1FWI - chains A and C of the 3 polymer chains in the assembly; structure by X-ray diffraction, 2.00 A resolution.

# Chain A
Protein: Urease
From: Klebsiella aerogenes
Notes: EC 3.5.1.5; engineered mutation(s): H(C 134)A
Reference sequence: P18316 (URE3_KLEAE); residue numbers follow UniProt; this construct covers 1-100
Sequence (100 residues; numbered 1 to 100; the number before each row is that of its first residue):
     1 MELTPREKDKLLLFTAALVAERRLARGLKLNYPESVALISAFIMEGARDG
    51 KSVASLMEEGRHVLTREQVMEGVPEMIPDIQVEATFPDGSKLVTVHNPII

# Chain C
Protein: Urease
From: Klebsiella aerogenes
Notes: EC 3.5.1.5
Reference sequence: P18314 (URE1_KLEAE); residue numbers follow UniProt; this construct covers 1-567
Sequence (567 residues; numbered 1 to 567; the number before each row is that of its first residue):
     1 MSNISRQAYADMFGPTVGDKVRLADTELWIEVEDDLTTYGEEVKFGGGKV
    51 IRDGMGQGQMLAADCVDLVLTNALIVDHWGIVKADIGVKDGRIFAIGKAG
   101 NPDIQPNVTIPIGAATEVIAAEGKIVTAGGIDTAIHWICPQQAEEALVSG
   151 VTTMVGGGTGPAAGTHATTCTPGPWYISRMLQAADSLPVNIGLLGKGNVS
   201 QPDALREQVAAGVIGLKIHEDWGATPAAIDCALTVADEMDIQVALHSDTL
   251 NESGFVEDTLAAIGGRTIHTFHTEGAGGGHAPDIITACAHPNILPSSTNP
   301 TLPYTLNTIDEHLDMLMVCHHLDPDIAEDVAFAESRIRRETIAAEDVLHD
   351 LGAFSLTSSDSQAMGRVGEVILRTWQVAHRMKVQRGALAEETGDNDNFRV
   401 KRYIAKYTINPALTHGIAHEVGSIEVGKLADLVVWSPAFFGVKPATVIKG
   451 GMIAIAPMGDINASIPTPQPVHYRPMFGALGSARHHCRLTFLSQAAAANG
   501 VAERLNLRSAIAVVKGCRTVQKADMVHNSLQPNITVDAQTYEVRVDGELI
   551 TSEPADVLPMAQRYFLF
Disordered / not traced: 1, 317-331
Modified positions: Lys217 (lysine nz-carboxylic acid; KCX)
Construct notes: engineered mutation Ala134 (His in P18314); modified residue (217)
Bound ions: Ni2+: Lys217, His246, His272
Curated features (UniProtKB/Swiss-Prot):
  - active site: His320 (Proton donor)
  - binding site (Ni(2+)): His136, Lys217, His246, His272, Asp360
  - binding site (substrate): His219
  - modified residue: Lys217 (N6-carboxylysine)
  - mutagenesis: His136 (H136A: Abrogates activity and reduces binding to nickel ions), Lys217 (K217A/C/E: Reduces activity 8000-fold and abrogates binding to nickel ions), His219 (H219A: Reduces activity 500-fold and increases KM 1000-fold. Resistant to inactivation by diethylpyrocarbonate and iodoacetamide; H219N/Q: Increases KM 100-fold; optimum pH is 6), Asp221 (D221A: Reduces activity 1000-fold and increases KM 10-fold; D221N: Reduces activity 50-fold), His246 (H246A: Abrogates activity and reduces binding to nickel ions), His312 (H312A: Enhances thermal stability above 50 degrees Celsius), Cys319 (C319A: Reduces activity 2-fold, but increases KM only 1.7-fold; optimum pH is 6.7. Reduces binding of nickel ions. Resistant to inactivation by iodoacetamide ...), His320 (H320A: Reduces activity 100000-fold, but increases KM only 3-fold; optimum pH is 6.75. Resistant to inactivation by diethylpyrocarbonate and iodoacetamide ...), Arg336 (R336Q: Reduces activity 10000-fold, but has no effect on KM)

# Chain A / chain C interface
Residue-residue contacts - 38 pairs, chain A then chain C:
  Arg6(A) - Asn462(C)
  Asp9(A) - Pro470(C)
  Asp9(A) - His472(C)  salt bridge
  Asp9(A) - Arg474(C)  salt bridge
  Lys10(A) - Asp460(C)  salt bridge
  Lys10(A) - Gln469(C)
  Leu12(A) - His472(C)
  Leu13(A) - Gln469(C)
  Leu13(A) - Pro470(C)  hydrophobic
  Val19(A) - Phe567(C)  hydrophobic
  Arg23(A) - Leu566(C)  hydrogen bond (side chain-backbone)
  Arg23(A) - Phe567(C)
  Asn31(A) - Gln562(C)  hydrogen bond (side chain-backbone)
  Asn31(A) - Arg563(C)
  Asn31(A) - Phe565(C)  hydrogen bond (side chain-backbone)
  Tyr32(A) - Phe439(C)  hydrophobic
  Tyr32(A) - Arg563(C)  hydrogen bond (backbone-backbone)
  Pro33(A) - Arg563(C)
  Pro33(A) - Tyr564(C)
  Pro33(A) - Phe565(C)
  Pro33(A) - Leu566(C)
  Glu34(A) - Leu566(C)
  Val36(A) - Gln469(C)
  Ser40(A) - Gln469(C)
  Met70(A) - Gln562(C)
  Met70(A) - Arg563(C)
  Glu71(A) - Arg563(C)  hydrogen bond (backbone-side chain)
  Met76(A) - Phe439(C)  hydrophobic
  Met76(A) - Tyr564(C)  hydrophobic
  Gln81(A) - Ile465(C)
  Gln81(A) - Thr467(C)  hydrogen bond
  Gln81(A) - Pro468(C)
  Gln81(A) - Gln469(C)  hydrogen bond (backbone-backbone)
  Glu83(A) - Ala463(C)
  Glu83(A) - Ser464(C)  hydrogen bond
  Leu92(A) - Ser464(C)
  Leu92(A) - Ile465(C)  hydrophobic
  Leu92(A) - Pro468(C)  hydrophobic
Also at the interface, not in a pair above, chain A (22 interface residues in all): Ala16, Val73, Val82

# Overview
22 residues of chain A and 18 residues of chain C are in contact, with 8 hydrogen bonds and 3 salt bridges.
Among the polar pairs are Asp9(A)-His472(C), Asp9(A)-Arg474(C) and Lys10(A)-Asp460(C).
Chain A is Urease and chain C is Urease, both from Klebsiella aerogenes; the structure, Klebsiella aerogenes
urease, H134A variant, was determined by X-ray diffraction.
